Entry 7MKN (electron microscopy, 3.30 A resolution); this record covers chains D and L of the 9 polymer chains in the assembly.

# Chain D
Name: DNA-directed RNA polymerase subunit beta'
From: Escherichia coli (strain K12)
Notes: EC 2.7.7.6
UniProtKB: A0A6D2WUT6 (A0A6D2WUT6_ECOLI); numbering as in UniProt (aligned over 14-1376)
Chain sequence (1363 residues; numbered 14 to 1376; the number before each row is that of its first residue):
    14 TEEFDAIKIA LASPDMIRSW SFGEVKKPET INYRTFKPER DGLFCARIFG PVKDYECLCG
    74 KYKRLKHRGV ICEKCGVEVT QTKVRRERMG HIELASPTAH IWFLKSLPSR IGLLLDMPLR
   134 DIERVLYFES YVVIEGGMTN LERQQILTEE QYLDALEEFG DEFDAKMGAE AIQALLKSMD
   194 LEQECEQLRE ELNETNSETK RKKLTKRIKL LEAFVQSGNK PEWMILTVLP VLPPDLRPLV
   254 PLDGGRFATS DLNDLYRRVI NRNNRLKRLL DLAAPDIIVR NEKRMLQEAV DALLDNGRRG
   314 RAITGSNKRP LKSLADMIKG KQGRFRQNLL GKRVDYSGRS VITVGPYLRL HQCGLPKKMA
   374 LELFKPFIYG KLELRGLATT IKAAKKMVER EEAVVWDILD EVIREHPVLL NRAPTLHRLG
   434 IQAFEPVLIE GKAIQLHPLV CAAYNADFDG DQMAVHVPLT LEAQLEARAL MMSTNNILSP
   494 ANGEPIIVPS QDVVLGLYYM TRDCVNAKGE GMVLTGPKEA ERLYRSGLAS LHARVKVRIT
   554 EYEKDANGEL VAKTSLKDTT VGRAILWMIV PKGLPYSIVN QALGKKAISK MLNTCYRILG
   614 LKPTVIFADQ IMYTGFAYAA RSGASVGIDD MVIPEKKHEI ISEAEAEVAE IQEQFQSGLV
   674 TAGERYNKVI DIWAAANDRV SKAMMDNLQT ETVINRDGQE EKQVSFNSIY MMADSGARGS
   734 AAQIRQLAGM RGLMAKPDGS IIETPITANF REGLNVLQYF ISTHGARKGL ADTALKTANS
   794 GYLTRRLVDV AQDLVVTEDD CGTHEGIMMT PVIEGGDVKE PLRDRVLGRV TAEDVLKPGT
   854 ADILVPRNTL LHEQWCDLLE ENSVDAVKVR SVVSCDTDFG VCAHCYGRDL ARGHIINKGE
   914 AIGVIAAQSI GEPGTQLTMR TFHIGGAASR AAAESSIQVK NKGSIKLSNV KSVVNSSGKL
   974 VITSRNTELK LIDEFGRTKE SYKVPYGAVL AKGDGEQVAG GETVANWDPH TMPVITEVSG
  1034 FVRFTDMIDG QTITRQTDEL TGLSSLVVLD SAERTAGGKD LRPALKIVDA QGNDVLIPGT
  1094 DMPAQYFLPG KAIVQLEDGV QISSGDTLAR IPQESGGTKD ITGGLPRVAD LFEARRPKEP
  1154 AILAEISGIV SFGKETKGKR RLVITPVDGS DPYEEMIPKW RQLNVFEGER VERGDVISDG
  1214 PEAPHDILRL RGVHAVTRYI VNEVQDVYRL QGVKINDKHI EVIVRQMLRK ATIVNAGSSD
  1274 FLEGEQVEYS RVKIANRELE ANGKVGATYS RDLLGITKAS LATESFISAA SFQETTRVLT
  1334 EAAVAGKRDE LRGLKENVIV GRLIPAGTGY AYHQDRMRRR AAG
Unresolved in the structure: 932-945, 1126-1134
Ion coordination: Zn2+ site 1: Cys70, Cys72, Cys85, Cys88; Mg2+: Asp462, Asp464 (shared with 1 residue of chain R); Zn2+ site 2: Cys814, Cys888, Cys895, Cys898
Residues lining bound ligands: CMPcPP (2TM; 5'-O-[(S)-hydroxy{[(S)-hydroxy(phosphonooxy)phosphoryl]methyl}phosphoryl]cytidine): Arg425, Pro427, Asn458, Asp460, Asp462, Arg731

# Chain L
Name: RNA polymerase-associated protein RapA
From: Escherichia coli (strain K12)
Notes: EC 3.6.4.-
UniProtKB: P60240 (RAPA_ECOLI); residues 1-968 here = UniProt positions 1-968
Chain sequence (968 residues; numbered 1 to 968; the number before each row is that of its first residue):
     1 MPFTLGQRWI SDTESELGLG TVVAVDARTV TLLFPSTGEN RLYARSDSPV TRVMFNPGDT
    61 ITSHDGWQMQ VEEVKEENGL LTYIGTRLDT EESGVALREV FLDSKLVFSK PQDRLFAGQI
   121 DRMDRFALRY RARKYSSEQF RMPYSGLRGQ RTSLIPHQLN IAHDVGRRHA PRVLLADEVG
   181 LGKTIEAGMI LHQQLLSGAA ERVLIIVPET LQHQWLVEML RRFNLRFALF DDERYAEAQH
   241 DAYNPFDTEQ LVICSLDFAR RSKQRLEHLC EAEWDLLVVD EAHHLVWSED APSREYQAIE
   301 QLAEHVPGVL LLTATPEQLG MESHFARLRL LDPNRFHDFA QFVEEQKNYR PVADAVAMLL
   361 AGNKLSNDEL NMLGEMIGEQ DIEPLLQAAN SDSEDAQSAR QELVSMLMDR HGTSRVLFRN
   421 TRNGVKGFPK RELHTIKLPL PTQYQTAIKV SGIMGARKSA EDRARDMLYP ERIYQEFEGD
   481 NATWWNFDPR VEWLMGYLTS HRSQKVLVIC AKAATALQLE QVLREREGIR AAVFHEGMSI
   541 IERDRAAAWF AEEDTGAQVL LCSEIGSEGR NFQFASHMVM FDLPFNPDLL EQRIGRLDRI
   601 GQAHDIQIHV PYLEKTAQSV LVRWYHEGLD AFEHTCPTGR TIYDSVYNDL INYLASPDQT
   661 EGFDDLIKNC REQHEALKAQ LEQGRDRLLE IHSNGGEKAQ ALAESIEEQD DDTNLIAFAM
   721 NLFDIIGINQ DDRGDNMIVL TPSDHMLVPD FPGLSEDGIT ITFDREVALA REDAQFITWE
   781 HPLIRNGLDL ILSGDTGSST ISLLKNKALP VGTLLVELIY VVEAQAPKQL QLNRFLPPTP
   841 VRMLLDKNGN NLAAQVEFET FNRQLNAVNR HTGSKLVNAV QQDVHAILQL GEAQIEKSAR
   901 ALIDAARNEA DEKLSAELSR LEALRAVNPN IRDDELTAIE SNRQQVMESL DQAGWRLDAL
   961 RLIVVTHQ
Unresolved in the structure: 1

# Interface between chain D and chain L
Pairs across the interface - 33 pairs, chain D then chain L:
  Ser32(D) with Arg28(L), hydrogen bond (backbone-side chain)
  Trp33(D) with Arg28(L)
  Ser34(D) with Arg28(L), hydrogen bond (backbone-side chain)
  Phe35(D) with Arg28(L)
  Lys66(D) with Asp744(L)
  Asp67(D) with Asp744(L)
  Tyr68(D) with Asp744(L)
  Arg77(D) with Met746(L), hydrogen bond; Leu747(L); Val748(L), hydrogen bond (side chain-backbone); Pro749(L), hydrogen bond (side chain-backbone)
  Leu78(D) with His745(L); Met746(L), hydrogen bond (backbone-backbone); Leu747(L), hydrophobic
  Lys79(D) with Thr13(L); Leu747(L); Pro749(L)
  His80(D) with Arg41(L)
  Arg81(D) with Thr13(L), hydrogen bond; Pro49(L)
  Gly82(D) with Leu42(L); Tyr43(L); Ala44(L), hydrogen bond (backbone-backbone); Pro49(L)
  Val83(D) with Arg41(L); Leu42(L); Tyr43(L), hydrophobic
  Ile84(D) with Thr29(L); Leu42(L), hydrogen bond (backbone-backbone)
  Glu91(D) with Ala44(L)
  Thr393(D) with Asp732(L)
  Lys395(D) with Asp731(L); Asp732(L)
Other interface residues (no listed pair), chain D (22 interface residues in all): Tyr75, Lys76, Glu86, Lys399
Other interface residues (no listed pair), chain L (23 interface residues in all): Glu14, Glu16, Asn40, Asp47, Gln730, Arg733, Asp750
From the paper, about this interface:
  - interface residues, chain D: Cys70(D)

# Overview
Chain D and chain L form an interface of 22 and 23 residues respectively, with 9 hydrogen bonds. Polar pairs
include Ser32(D)-Arg28(L), Ser34(D)-Arg28(L) and Arg77(D)-Met746(L). Bound to chain D: CMPcPP. The Zn2+ site 1
is built by Cys70(D), Cys72(D), Cys85(D) and Cys88(D). From the paper: the interface residue Cys70(D).
Here chain D is DNA-directed RNA polymerase subunit beta' and chain L is RNA polymerase-associated protein
RapA, both from Escherichia coli (strain K12). Entry 7MKN (Escherichia coli RNA polymerase and RapA elongation
complex) was determined by electron microscopy, deposited together with 7MKP, 7MKO and 7MKQ.
